PDB entry 8XZH | electron microscopy, 2.60 A resolution | chains R and L of the 6 polymer chains in the assembly

Chain R:
Molecule: Apelin receptor
Organism: Homo sapiens
Reference sequence: P35414 (APJ_HUMAN); residue numbers follow UniProt; this construct covers 1-380
Sequence (380 residues; numbered 1 to 380; the number before each row is that of its first residue):
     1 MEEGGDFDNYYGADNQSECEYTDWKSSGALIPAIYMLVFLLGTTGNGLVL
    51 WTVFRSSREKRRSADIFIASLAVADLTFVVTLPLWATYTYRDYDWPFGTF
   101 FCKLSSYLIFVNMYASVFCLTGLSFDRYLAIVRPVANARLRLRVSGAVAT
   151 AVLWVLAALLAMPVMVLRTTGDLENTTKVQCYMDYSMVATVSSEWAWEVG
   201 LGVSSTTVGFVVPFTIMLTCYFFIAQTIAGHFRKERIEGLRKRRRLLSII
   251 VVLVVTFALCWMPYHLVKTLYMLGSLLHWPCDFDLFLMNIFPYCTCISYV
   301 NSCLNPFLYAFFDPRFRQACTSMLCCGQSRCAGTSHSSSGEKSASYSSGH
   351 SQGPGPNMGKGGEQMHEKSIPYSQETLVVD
Not modelled in the structure: 1-17, 57-61, 326-380
UniProt features mapped onto this chain:
  - site (Required for APELA and APLN/apelin-13 interaction and signaling): Trp85, Arg168
  - glycosylation (N-linked (GlcNAc...) asparagine): Asn15, Asn175
Cystine bridges: Cys19-Cys281, Cys102-Cys181

Chain L:
Molecule: MM07
Sequence (13 residues; numbered 1 to 13; the number before each row is that of its first residue):
     1 CRPRLCHKGPMPF
Cystine bridges: Cys1-Cys6

Interface between chain R and chain L:
Contacting residue pairs (40; chain R residue first):
  Tyr35(R) - Pro10(L)
  Trp85(R) - Pro10(L)
  Tyr88(R) - His7(L)
  Tyr88(R) - Lys8(L)
  Tyr93(R) - Lys8(L)
  Ser106(R) - Pro10(L)  hydrogen bond (side chain-backbone)
  Ile109(R) - Pro10(L)  hydrophobic
  Ile109(R) - Met11(L)  hydrophobic
  Phe110(R) - Met11(L)  hydrophobic
  Phe110(R) - Pro12(L)
  Phe110(R) - Phe13(L)  hydrophobic
  Met113(R) - Met11(L)  hydrophobic
  Val164(R) - Pro12(L)  hydrophobic
  Val164(R) - Phe13(L)  hydrophobic
  Arg168(R) - Cys6(L)  hydrogen bond (side chain-backbone)
  Arg168(R) - Gly9(L)  hydrogen bond (side chain-backbone)
  Arg168(R) - Pro10(L)
  Arg168(R) - Pro12(L)
  Cys181(R) - His7(L)
  Tyr182(R) - Cys6(L)  hydrophobic
  Met183(R) - Cys1(L)  hydrogen bond (backbone-side chain)
  Met183(R) - Cys6(L)
  Met183(R) - Pro12(L)  hydrophobic
  Met183(R) - Phe13(L)  hydrophobic
  Tyr185(R) - Phe13(L)
  Glu194(R) - Arg2(L)
  Trp195(R) - Arg2(L)
  Glu198(R) - Arg2(L)  salt bridge
  Glu198(R) - Pro3(L)
  Leu201(R) - Phe13(L)
  Tyr264(R) - Met11(L)
  Tyr264(R) - Phe13(L)
  Lys268(R) - Phe13(L)
  Tyr271(R) - Arg4(L)
  Tyr271(R) - Leu5(L)  hydrophobic
  Ser275(R) - Arg2(L)
  Phe291(R) - Leu5(L)  hydrophobic
  Thr295(R) - Met11(L)
  Tyr299(R) - Pro10(L)
  Tyr299(R) - Met11(L)
Also at the interface, not in a pair above, chain R (31 interface residues in all): Tyr21, Asp23, Pro163, Gly202, Ser205, Met288

Summary:
Chain R and chain L form an interface of 31 and 13 residues respectively, with 4 hydrogen bonds and 1 salt
bridge. Polar pairs include Glu198(R)-Arg2(L), Ser106(R)-Pro10(L) and Arg168(R)-Cys6(L).
Chain R is Apelin receptor (Homo sapiens) and chain L is MM07; the structure, Cryo-EM structure of the
MM07-bound human APLNR-Gi complex, was determined by electron microscopy together with 8XZG, 8XZF, 8XZI and
8XZJ from the same study.
